PDB entry 9B8S | electron microscopy, 5.01 A resolution (low resolution: residue-level contacts below are approximate; hydrogen-bond / salt-bridge calls are withheld) | chains A and P of the 6 polymer chains in the assembly

[Chain A]
Name: DNA polymerase epsilon catalytic subunit A
From: Homo sapiens
Notes: EC 2.7.7.7, 3.1.11.-
UniProtKB: Q07864 (DPOE1_HUMAN); numbering as in UniProt (aligned over 1-2286)
Amino-acid sequence (2286 residues; numbered 1 to 2286; the number before each row is that of its first residue):
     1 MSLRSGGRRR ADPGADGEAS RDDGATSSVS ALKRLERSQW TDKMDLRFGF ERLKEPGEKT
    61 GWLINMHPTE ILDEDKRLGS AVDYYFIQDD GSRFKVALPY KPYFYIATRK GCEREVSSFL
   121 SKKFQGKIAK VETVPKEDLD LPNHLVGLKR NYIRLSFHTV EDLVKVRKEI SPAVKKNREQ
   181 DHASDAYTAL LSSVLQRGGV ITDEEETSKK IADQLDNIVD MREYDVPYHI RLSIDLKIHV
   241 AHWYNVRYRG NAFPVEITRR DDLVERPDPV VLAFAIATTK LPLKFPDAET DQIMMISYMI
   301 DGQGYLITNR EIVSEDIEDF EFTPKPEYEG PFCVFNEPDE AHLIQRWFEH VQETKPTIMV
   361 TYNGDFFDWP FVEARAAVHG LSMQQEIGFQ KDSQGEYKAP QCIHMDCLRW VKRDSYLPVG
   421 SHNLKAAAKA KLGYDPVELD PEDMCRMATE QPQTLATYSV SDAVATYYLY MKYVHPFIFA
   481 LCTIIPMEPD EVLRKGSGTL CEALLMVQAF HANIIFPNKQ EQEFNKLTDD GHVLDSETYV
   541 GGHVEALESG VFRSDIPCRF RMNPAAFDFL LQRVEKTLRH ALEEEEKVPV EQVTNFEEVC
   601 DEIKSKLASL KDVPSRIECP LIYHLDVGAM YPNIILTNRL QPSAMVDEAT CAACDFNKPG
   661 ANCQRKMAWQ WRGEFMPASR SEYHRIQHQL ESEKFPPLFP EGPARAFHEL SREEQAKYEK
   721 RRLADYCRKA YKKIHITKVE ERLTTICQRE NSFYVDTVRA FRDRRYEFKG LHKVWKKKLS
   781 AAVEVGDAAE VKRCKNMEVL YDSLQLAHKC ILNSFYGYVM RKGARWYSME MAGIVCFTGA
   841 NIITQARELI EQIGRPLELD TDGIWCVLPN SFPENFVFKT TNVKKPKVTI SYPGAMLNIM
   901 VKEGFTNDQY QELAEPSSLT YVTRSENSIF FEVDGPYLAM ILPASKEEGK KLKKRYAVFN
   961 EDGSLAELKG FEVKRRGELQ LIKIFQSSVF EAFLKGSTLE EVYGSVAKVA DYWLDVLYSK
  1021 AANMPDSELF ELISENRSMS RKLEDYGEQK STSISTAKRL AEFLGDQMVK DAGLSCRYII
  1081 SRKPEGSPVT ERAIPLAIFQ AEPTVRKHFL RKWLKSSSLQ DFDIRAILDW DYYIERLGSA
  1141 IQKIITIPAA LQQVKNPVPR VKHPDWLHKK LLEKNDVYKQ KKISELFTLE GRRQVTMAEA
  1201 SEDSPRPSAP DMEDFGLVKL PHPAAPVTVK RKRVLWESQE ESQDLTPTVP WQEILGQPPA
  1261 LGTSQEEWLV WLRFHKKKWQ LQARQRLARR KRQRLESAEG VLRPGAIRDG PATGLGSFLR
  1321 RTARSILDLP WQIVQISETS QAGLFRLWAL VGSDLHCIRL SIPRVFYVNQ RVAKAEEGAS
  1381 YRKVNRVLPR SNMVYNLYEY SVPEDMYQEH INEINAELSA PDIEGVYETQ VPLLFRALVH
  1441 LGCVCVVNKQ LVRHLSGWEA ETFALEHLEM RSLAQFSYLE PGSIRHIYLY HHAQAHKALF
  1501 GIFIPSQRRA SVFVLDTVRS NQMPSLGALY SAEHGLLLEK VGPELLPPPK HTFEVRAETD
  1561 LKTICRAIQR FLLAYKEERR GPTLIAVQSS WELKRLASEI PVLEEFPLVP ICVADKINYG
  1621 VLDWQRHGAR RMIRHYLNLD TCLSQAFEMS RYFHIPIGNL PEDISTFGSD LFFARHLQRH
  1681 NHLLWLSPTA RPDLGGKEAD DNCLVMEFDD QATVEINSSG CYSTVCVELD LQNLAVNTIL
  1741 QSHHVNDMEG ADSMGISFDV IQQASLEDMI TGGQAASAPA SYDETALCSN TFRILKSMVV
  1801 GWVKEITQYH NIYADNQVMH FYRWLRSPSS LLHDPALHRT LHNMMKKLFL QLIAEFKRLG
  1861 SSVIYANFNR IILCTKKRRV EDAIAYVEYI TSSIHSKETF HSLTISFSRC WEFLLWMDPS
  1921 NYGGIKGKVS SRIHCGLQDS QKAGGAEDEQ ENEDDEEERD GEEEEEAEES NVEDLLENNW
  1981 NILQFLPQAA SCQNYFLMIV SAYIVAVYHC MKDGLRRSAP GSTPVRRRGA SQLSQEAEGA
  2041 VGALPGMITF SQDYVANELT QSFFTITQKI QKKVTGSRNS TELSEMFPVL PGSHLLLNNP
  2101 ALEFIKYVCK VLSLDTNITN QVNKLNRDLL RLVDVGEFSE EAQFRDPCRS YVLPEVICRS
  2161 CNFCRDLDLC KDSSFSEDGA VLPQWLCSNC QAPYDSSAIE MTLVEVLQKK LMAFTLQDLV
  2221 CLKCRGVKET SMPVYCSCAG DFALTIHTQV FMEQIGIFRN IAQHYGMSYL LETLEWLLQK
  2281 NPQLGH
Unresolved in the structure: 1-26, 185-211, 1199-2286
Construct notes: engineered mutation Ala275 (Asp in Q07864), Ala277 (Glu in Q07864)
Swiss-Prot annotation at these positions:
  - zinc finger: Cys2158 to Cys2190 (CysA-type)
  - motif: Cys2221 to Cys2238 (CysB motif)
  - binding site (Zn(2+)): Cys2158, Cys2161, Cys2187, Cys2190
  - binding site ([4Fe-4S] cluster): Cys2221, Cys2224, Cys2236, Cys2238
  - modified residue (Phosphoserine): Ser1184, Ser1297, Ser1317, Ser1940
  - natural variant: Ala189 (A189T: Found in a colorectal sample), Arg231 (R231H: Found in a colorectal sample), Pro286 (P286H: Found in a colorectal sample; P286R: Found in a colorectal sample), Phe367 (F367S: Found in a colorectal sample), Val411 (V411L: In CRCS12; uncertain significance), Leu424 (L424V: In CRCS12), Pro436 (P436R: Found in a colorectal sample), Tyr458 (Y458F: In CRCS12; uncertain significance), Ser459 (S459F: Found in a colorectal sample), Tyr683 to His2286 (deletion: In IMAGEI), Arg762 (R762W: Found in a colorectal sample), Lys777 (K777N: Found in a colorectal sample), 10 further natural variant entries in UniProt
Metal / ion sites: 4Fe-4S cluster Fe: Cys651, Cys654, Cys663, Cys747
Small-molecule neighbours: 4Fe-4S cluster (SF4): Val646, Cys651, Cys654, Phe656, Asn657, Cys663, Gln664, Ile746, Cys747, Gln748, Arg749

[Chain P]
Molecule: 35-nt DNA strand
From: DNA molecule
Sequence (35 nucleotides; each row starts with the number of its first residue):
     1 TGAGGTTCAG CAAGGTGATG CTTTAGATTT TTCAC
Unresolved in the structure: 1-12

[How chain A and chain P interact]
Contacting residue pairs (24; chain A residue first):
  Val419(A) - DA34(P)
  Arg728(A) - DA27(P)
  Arg728(A) - DT28(P)
  Lys733(A) - DA27(P)
  Lys733(A) - DT28(P)
  Ile734(A) - DT28(P)
  His735(A) - DT28(P)
  Lys954(A) - DC35(P)
  Lys969(A) - DC35(P)
  Lys974(A) - DA34(P)
  Arg975(A) - DT32(P)
  Arg975(A) - DC33(P)
  Arg976(A) - DC33(P)
  Arg976(A) - DA34(P)
  Gly977(A) - DC33(P)
  Glu978(A) - DT32(P)
  Arg1037(A) - DT30(P)
  Arg1037(A) - DT31(P)
  Arg1037(A) - DT32(P)
  Ser1038(A) - DT32(P)
  Ser1040(A) - DT31(P)
  Arg1041(A) - DT31(P)
  Tyr1046(A) - DT31(P)
  Gln1049(A) - DT30(P)
Interface residues without a listed pair, chain P (9 interface residues in all): DT29

[In short]
18 residues of chain A and 9 residues of chain P are in contact. Ligands of chain A: 4Fe-4S cluster. UniProt
lists 4 Zn2+-binding residues and 4 [4Fe-4S] cluster-binding residues on chain A.
Chain A is DNA polymerase epsilon catalytic subunit A (Homo sapiens) and chain P is a 35-nt DNA strand (DNA
molecule); the structure, Human polymerase epsilon bound to PCNA and DNA in the nucleotide exchange state, was
determined by electron microscopy (same publication as 9B8T).
